PDB entry 7UUX | X-ray diffraction, 2.26 A resolution | chains A and C of the 6 polymer chains in the assembly

Chain A (and C):
Molecule: Cyclic GMP-AMP synthase
Source organism: Mus musculus
Notes: EC 2.7.7.86; engineered mutation(s): E211Q, D213N; chain C of this document is another copy of the same molecule, construct and numbering; everything in this record applies to it too
UniProt: Q8C6L5 (CGAS_MOUSE); residue numbers follow UniProt; this construct covers 147-507
Chain sequence (364 residues; each row starts with the number of its first residue):
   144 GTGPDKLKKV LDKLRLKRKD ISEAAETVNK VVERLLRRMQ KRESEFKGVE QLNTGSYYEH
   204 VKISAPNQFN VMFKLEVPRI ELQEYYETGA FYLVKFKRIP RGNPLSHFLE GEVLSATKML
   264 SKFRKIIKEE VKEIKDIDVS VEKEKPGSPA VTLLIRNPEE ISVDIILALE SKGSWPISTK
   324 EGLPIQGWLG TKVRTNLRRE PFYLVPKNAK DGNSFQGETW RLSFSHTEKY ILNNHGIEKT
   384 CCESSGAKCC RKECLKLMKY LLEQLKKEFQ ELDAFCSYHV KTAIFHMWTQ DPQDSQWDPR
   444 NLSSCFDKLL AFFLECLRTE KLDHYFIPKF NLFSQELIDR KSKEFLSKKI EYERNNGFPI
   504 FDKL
Disordered / not traced: 144-148, 240-245 (chain C: 144-148, 239-246, 253-255, 352-354)
Sequence notes: expression tag (144-146); conflict Gln211 (Glu in Q8C6L5), Asn213 (Asp in Q8C6L5)
Metal / ion sites: Mg2+: Gln211, Asn213 (together with ATP); Zn2+: His378, Cys384, Cys385, Cys392
Small-molecule neighbours: ATP (adenosine-5'-triphosphate): Gly198, Ser199, Glu202, Lys205, Gln211, Asn213, Arg364, Ser368, Glu371, Lys402, Cys419, Ser420, Tyr421, Lys424, His467
UniProt features mapped onto this chain:
  - region: Lys372 to Lys395 (DNA-binding)
  - motif: Leu154 to Leu159 (Nuclear export signal), Asp281 to Ser291 (Nuclear localization signal)
  - binding site (GTP): Thr197, Asp307, Arg364 to Glu371
  - binding site (ATP): Ser199, Glu371, Lys402, Ser420 to Lys424
  - binding site (2',3'-cGAMP): Gly290, Asp307, Lys350, Arg364 to Ser366
  - binding site (Mg(2+)): Asp307
  - binding site (Zn(2+)): His378, Cys384, Cys385, Cys392
  - site: Arg241 (Arginine-anchor), Asp307, Ile308 (Cleavage)
  - modified residue: Lys156 (N6-lactoyllysine), Glu176 (PolyADP-ribosyl glutamic acid), Ser199 (Phosphoserine), Tyr201 (Phosphotyrosine), Glu272 (5-glutamyl polyglutamate), Ser291 (Phosphoserine), Glu302 (5-glutamyl glutamate), Lys372 (N6-acetyllysine), Lys382 (N6-acetyllysine), Lys402 (N6-acetyllysine), Ser420 (Phosphoserine), Lys491 (N6-methyllysine)
  - lipidation (S-palmitoyl cysteine): Cys392, Cys393, Cys459
  - cross-link (Glycyl lysine isopeptide (Lys-Gly)): Lys217 (interchain with G-Cter in SUMO), Lys271 (interchain with G-Cter in ubiquitin), Lys335 (interchain with G-Cter in SUMO), Lys372 (interchain with G-Cter in SUMO), Lys382 (interchain with G-Cter in SUMO), Lys399 (interchain with G-Cter in ubiquitin), Lys402 (interchain with G-Cter in ubiquitin), Lys409 (interchain with G-Cter in ubiquitin), Lys410 (interchain with G-Cter in ubiquitin), Lys464 (interchain with G-Cter in SUMO)
  - mutagenesis: Lys156 (K156Q: Mimics lactylation; knockin mice show higher mortality following HSV-1 infection), Asn172 (N172K: Induces alteration of the DNA-binding surface and leads to decreased synthesis of cyclic GMP-AMP (cGAMP); when associated with L-180), Glu176 (E176A: Abolished poly-ADP-ribosylation by PARP1, stimulating interferon production in knockin mice), Arg180 (R180L: Induces alteration of the DNA-binding surface and leads to decreased synthesis of cyclic GMP-AMP (cGAMP); when associated with K-182), Gly198 (G198A: Abolishes stimulation of interferon production; when associated with A-199), Ser199 (S199A: Abolishes stimulation of interferon production; when associated with A-199), Tyr201 (Y201E: Phosphomimetic mutant; reduced translocation to the nucleus following treatment with etoposide), Lys217 (K217R: Reduced sumoylation), Arg222 (R222E: Impaired tethering to chromatin, leading to constitutive activation in the absence of DNA), Lys238 (K238E: Does not affect interaction with nucleosomes), Lys240 (K240E: Impaired tethering to chromatin, leading to constitutive activation in the absence of DNA), Arg241 (R241E: Abolished tethering to chromatin, leading to strong constitutive activation in the absence of DNA), 28 further mutagenesis entries in UniProt
From the paper describing this entry:
  - specificity-determining residues: His467 (proposed by the authors, not directly observed)
  - mutagenesis - R364A (33-fold), H467A: decreased catalytic activity on ATP/GTP
  - mutagenesis - H467A (2-fold): increased catalytic activity on GTP/GTP
  - specificity-determining residues: Ile309, Arg364
  - mutagenesis - R364A (10-fold): decreased catalytic activity on GTP/GTP
  - mutagenesis - R364A (4-fold): increased catalytic activity on ATP/ATP

How chain A and chain C interact:
Residue-residue contacts (33):
  Gln329(A) - Thr383(C)
  Gln329(A) - Ser388(C)
  Gly330(A) - Ser388(C)
  Leu332(A) - Lys382(C)
  Gly333(A) - Thr383(C)
  Gly333(A) - Glu386(C)
  Thr334(A) - Glu386(C)  hydrogen bond (backbone-side chain)
  Thr334(A) - Ser387(C)
  Lys335(A) - Asn376(C)
  Lys335(A) - Asn377(C)
  Lys335(A) - Glu386(C)  salt bridge
  Asn376(A) - Lys335(C)
  Asn377(A) - Lys335(C)
  Asn377(A) - Lys382(C)  hydrogen bond (backbone-side chain)
  Gly379(A) - Lys382(C)  hydrogen bond (backbone-side chain)
  Ile380(A) - Ile380(C)
  Ile380(A) - Glu381(C)
  Ile380(A) - Lys382(C)  hydrogen bond (backbone-backbone)
  Glu381(A) - Ile380(C)
  Glu381(A) - Gln436(C)  hydrogen bond
  Lys382(A) - Leu332(C)
  Lys382(A) - Asn377(C)  hydrogen bond (side chain-backbone)
  Lys382(A) - Gly379(C)  hydrogen bond (side chain-backbone)
  Lys382(A) - Ile380(C)  hydrogen bond (backbone-backbone)
  Thr383(A) - Gln329(C)
  Thr383(A) - Gly333(C)
  Glu386(A) - Gly333(C)
  Glu386(A) - Thr334(C)  hydrogen bond (side chain-backbone)
  Glu386(A) - Lys335(C)  salt bridge
  Ser387(A) - Thr334(C)
  Ser388(A) - Gln329(C)
  Ser388(A) - Gly330(C)
  Gln436(A) - Glu381(C)  hydrogen bond
Interface residues without a listed pair, chain A (19 interface residues in all): Trp331, His378
Interface residues without a listed pair, chain C (19 interface residues in all): Trp331, His378

Overview:
Chain A and chain C each contribute 19 residues to their interface, with 10 hydrogen bonds and 2 salt bridges.
Among the polar pairs are Lys335(A)-Glu386(C), Thr334(A)-Glu386(C) and Asn377(A)-Lys382(C). Chain A binds ATP.
The paper reports that R364A and H467A of chain A reduce catalytic activity on ATP/GTP; specificity
determinants His467(A), Ile309(A) and Arg364(A).
Both chains are Cyclic GMP-AMP synthase (Mus musculus). Entry 7UUX (ATP binds to Cyclic GMP AMP synthase
(cGAS) through Mg coordination) was determined by X-ray diffraction, deposited together with 7UXW, 7UYQ, 7UYZ,
7UZR, 7V0W, 8EAE and 14 further entries.
